PDB entry 9B73 | electron microscopy, 1.96 A resolution | chains A and B of the 3 polymer chains in the assembly

== Chain A (and B) ==
Protein: P2X purinoceptor 1
From: Homo sapiens
Notes: chain B of this document is another copy of the same molecule, construct and numbering; everything in this record applies to it too
Reference sequence: P51575 (P2RX1_HUMAN); numbering as in UniProt (aligned over 1-399)
Amino-acid sequence (399 residues; each row starts with the number of its first residue):
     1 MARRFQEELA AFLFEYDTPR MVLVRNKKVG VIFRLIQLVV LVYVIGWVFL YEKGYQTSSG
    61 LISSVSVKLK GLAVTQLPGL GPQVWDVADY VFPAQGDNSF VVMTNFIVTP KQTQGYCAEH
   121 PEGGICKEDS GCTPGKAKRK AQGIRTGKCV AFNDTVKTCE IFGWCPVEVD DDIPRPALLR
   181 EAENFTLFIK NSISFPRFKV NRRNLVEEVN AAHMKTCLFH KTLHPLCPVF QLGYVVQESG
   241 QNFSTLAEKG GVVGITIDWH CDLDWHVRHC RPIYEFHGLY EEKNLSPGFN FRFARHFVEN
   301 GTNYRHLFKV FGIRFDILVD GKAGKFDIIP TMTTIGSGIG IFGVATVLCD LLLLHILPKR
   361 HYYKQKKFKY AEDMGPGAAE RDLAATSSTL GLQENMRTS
Disordered / not traced: 1-30, 357-399
Cystine bridges: C117-C165, C126-C149, C132-C159, C217-C227, C261-C270
Covalently attached groups: N-acetylglucosamine (NAG) linked to N153, N184, N242
Bound ions: Mg2+: D170 (together with ATP)
Residues lining bound ligands:
  - ATP (adenosine-5'-triphosphate), molecule 1: K68, L69, K70, T186, L187, F188, K190, M214, V229
  - ATP, molecule 2: E122, R139, K140, D170, S286, N290, R292, K309
Reported in the primary citation:
  - binding site for ATP: K68, K70, R139, K140, T186, F188, M214, V229, S286, N290, R292, K309
  - Mg2+ coordination: D170
  - Mg2+ coordination through a water molecule: E122
  - mutagenesis - E122A (18.5-fold), R139A (3.5-fold), R139P, D170A (58-fold), M214A (7-fold), R292A: decreased signaling in response to alpha,beta-methylene ATP
  - mutagenesis - K136A, K136W, K140A, F188L, K215A, L218T, E282A, S286A: unchanged signaling in response to alpha,beta-methylene ATP
  - mutagenesis - K140A, S286A: unchanged binding to alpha,beta-methylene ATP
  - mutagenesis - E122A, R139A (6-fold), D170A, M214A: decreased binding to [3H]-alpha,beta-methylene ATP
  - mutagenesis - D97A: unchanged signaling
  - mutagenesis - R139P, R292A: decreased binding to alpha,beta-methylene ATP
  - specificity-determining residues: K136, L218

== Interface between chain A and chain B ==
Pairs across the interface (79):
  F92(A) with Q95(B)
  P93(A) with Q95(B)
  D97(A) with D97(B)
  S99(A) with D97(B)
  Q114(A) with P82(B); Q83(B), hydrogen bond; V84(B), hydrogen bond (side chain-backbone)
  K136(A) with L72(B), hydrogen bond (side chain-backbone); A73(B); E181(B), salt bridge
  R139(A) with M214(B), hydrogen bond (side chain-backbone); K215(B), hydrogen bond (side chain-backbone); T216(B); C217(B), hydrogen bond (side chain-backbone); L218(B); V229(B)
  K140(A) with K70(B)
  A141(A) with L72(B)
  Q142(A) with L72(B)
  G143(A) with L72(B)
  I144(A) with L72(B), hydrophobic; V74(B), hydrophobic
  F162(A) with P82(B); V84(B), hydrophobic
  G163(A) with V84(B)
  W164(A) with V84(B); D86(B); D89(B), hydrogen bond
  V252(A) with S64(B)
  T256(A) with I62(B)
  H277(A) with I62(B); P196(B)
  L279(A) with N201(B)
  N284(A) with R203(B)
  L285(A) with R203(B), hydrogen bond (backbone-side chain); L205(B); N210(B); A211(B); M214(B), hydrophobic
  S286(A) with F188(B); K190(B), hydrogen bond; R203(B), hydrogen bond (backbone-side chain); L205(B)
  G288(A) with K190(B), hydrogen bond (backbone-side chain)
  F289(A) with S66(B); Q95(B)
  N290(A) with K68(B), hydrogen bond
  F291(A) with A94(B); Q95(B)
  R292(A) with K68(B); K70(B); A88(B); A94(B)
  F293(A) with A88(B); A94(B), hydrophobic
  A294(A) with A88(B)
  H296(A) with D89(B), salt bridge; R295(B)
  V298(A) with F297(B), hydrophobic; E299(B)
  G301(A) with E299(B)
  R305(A) with D86(B), salt bridge; A88(B); D89(B), salt bridge
  L307(A) with A88(B), hydrophobic
  R314(A) with S64(B); V65(B); Q95(B), hydrogen bond (side chain-backbone); G96(B), hydrogen bond (side chain-backbone)
  D316(A) with S64(B), hydrogen bond
  L318(A) with I62(B), hydrophobic
  V344(A) with G340(B); V344(B), hydrophobic
  V347(A) with G343(B); V347(B), hydrophobic
  L348(A) with I339(B); G343(B)
  L351(A) with T346(B)
  H355(A) with R34(B)
Interface residues without a listed pair, chain A (46 interface residues in all): V101, K138, N303, K309
Interface residues without a listed pair, chain B (52 interface residues in all): S63, G71, V87, S194, V209, V298, H306, F342

== Summary ==
46 residues of chain A and 52 residues of chain B are in contact, with 15 hydrogen bonds and 4 salt bridges.
Polar contacts include K136(A)-E181(B), H296(A)-D89(B) and R305(A)-D86(B). The paper reports a binding site
for ATP at K68(A), K70(A) and R139(A) among others; E122A, R139A and R139P of chain A, among others, reduce
signaling in response to alpha,beta-methylene ATP; 15 substitutions were tested in all.
Both chains are P2X purinoceptor 1 (Homo sapiens). Entry 9B73 (Cryo-EM structure of the desensitised ATP-bound
human P2X1 receptor) was determined by electron microscopy, deposited together with 9B95.
